PDB entry 6VOL | electron microscopy, 4.06 A resolution (low resolution: residue-level contacts below are approximate; hydrogen-bond / salt-bridge calls are withheld) | chains I and J of the 26 polymer chains in the assembly

[Chain I]
Molecule: ATP synthase subunit b, chloroplastic
From: Spinacia oleracea
Reference sequence: P06453 (ATPF_SPIOL); residue numbers follow UniProt; this construct covers 1-184
Amino-acid sequence (184 residues; row label = number of the first residue in the row):
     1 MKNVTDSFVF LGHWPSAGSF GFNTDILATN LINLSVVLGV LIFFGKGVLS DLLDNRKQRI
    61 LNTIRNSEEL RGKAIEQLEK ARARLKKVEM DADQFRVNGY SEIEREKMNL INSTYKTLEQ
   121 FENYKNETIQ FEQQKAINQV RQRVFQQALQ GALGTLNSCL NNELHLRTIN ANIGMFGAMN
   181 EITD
Unresolved in the structure: 1-32, 183-184

[Chain J]
Molecule: ATP synthase subunit b', chloroplastic
From: Spinacia oleracea
Reference sequence: P31853 (ATPX_SPIOL); residue numbers follow UniProt; this construct covers 1-222
Amino-acid sequence (222 residues; row label = number of the first residue in the row):
     1 MANMLVASSS KTLPTTTTTT ITPKPKFPLL KTPLLKLSPP QLPPLKHLNL SVLKSAAITA
    61 TPLTLSFLLP YPSLAEEIEK ASLFDFNLTL PIIMAEFLFL MFALDKIYYT PLGDFMDKRD
   121 ASIKEQLSGV KDTSSEVKQL EEQANAVMRA ARAEISAALN KMKKETQLEV EAKLAEGRKK
   181 IEVELQEALG SLEQQKEDTI KSLDSQISAL SDDIVKKVLP VS
Unresolved in the structure: 1-87, 221-222

[How chain I and chain J interact]
Residue-residue contacts (65; chain I residue first):
  Ile60(I) - Ile123(J)
  Ile64(I) - Ile123(J)
  Ile64(I) - Gln126(J)
  Ile64(I) - Leu127(J)
  Ser67(I) - Val130(J)
  Ser67(I) - Lys131(J)
  Glu68(I) - Val130(J)
  Leu70(I) - Ser134(J)
  Arg71(I) - Val130(J)
  Arg71(I) - Ser134(J)
  Ala74(I) - Ser134(J)
  Ala74(I) - Val137(J)
  Ala74(I) - Glu141(J)
  Gln77(I) - Lys138(J)
  Gln77(I) - Glu141(J)
  Leu78(I) - Val137(J)
  Leu78(I) - Leu140(J)
  Leu78(I) - Glu141(J)
  Lys80(I) - Asn145(J)
  Ala81(I) - Glu141(J)
  Ala81(I) - Asn145(J)
  Arg84(I) - Asn145(J)
  Arg84(I) - Met148(J)
  Arg84(I) - Arg149(J)
  Leu85(I) - Met148(J)
  Val88(I) - Met148(J)
  Val88(I) - Arg152(J)
  Phe95(I) - Ser156(J)
  Phe95(I) - Leu159(J)
  Arg96(I) - Ile155(J)
  Arg96(I) - Leu159(J)
  Gly99(I) - Leu159(J)
  Tyr100(I) - Met162(J)
  Ile103(I) - Met162(J)
  Ile103(I) - Thr166(J)
  Glu106(I) - Lys163(J)
  Glu106(I) - Thr166(J)
  Lys107(I) - Glu169(J)
  Lys107(I) - Val170(J)
  Lys107(I) - Lys173(J)
  Leu110(I) - Val170(J)
  Leu110(I) - Leu174(J)
  Thr114(I) - Leu174(J)
  Thr114(I) - Ile181(J)
  Thr117(I) - Ile181(J)
  Leu118(I) - Ile181(J)
  Phe121(I) - Ile181(J)
  Phe121(I) - Glu184(J)
  Phe121(I) - Leu185(J)
  Lys125(I) - Leu185(J)
  Lys125(I) - Leu192(J)
  Ile129(I) - Leu192(J)
  Ile129(I) - Lys196(J)
  Glu132(I) - Lys196(J)
  Gln133(I) - Thr199(J)
  Ala136(I) - Ile200(J)
  Ile137(I) - Leu203(J)
  Val140(I) - Ile207(J)
  Arg141(I) - Ile207(J)
  Val144(I) - Ile207(J)
  Val144(I) - Ser211(J)
  Gln147(I) - Ser211(J)
  Ala148(I) - Val215(J)
  Ala152(I) - Leu219(J)
  Thr155(I) - Leu219(J)
Other interface residues (no listed pair), chain I (44 interface residues in all): Lys57, Ala92, Glu102, Ser113, Phe145
Other interface residues (no listed pair), chain J (43 interface residues in all): Arg119, Ala158, Gly177, Arg178, Asp204, Ile214, Val218

[In short]
44 residues of chain I face 43 of chain J across their interface.
Chain I is ATP synthase subunit b, chloroplastic and chain J is ATP synthase subunit b', chloroplastic, both
from Spinacia oleracea; the structure, Chloroplast ATP synthase (R2, CF1FO), was determined by electron
microscopy, deposited together with 6VM1, 6VM4, 6VMB, 6VMD, 6VMG, 6VOF and 8 further entries.
